Entry 8G85 (electron microscopy, 3.99 A resolution); this record covers chains B and I of the 12 polymer chains in the assembly.

# Chain B
Molecule: Envelope glycoprotein gp41
Source organism: Human immunodeficiency virus 1
UniProtKB: Q2N0S6 (Q2N0S6_9HIV1); residues 512-664 here correspond to UniProt positions 509-661 (UniProt number = residue number - 3)
Amino-acid sequence (153 residues; each row starts with the number of its first residue):
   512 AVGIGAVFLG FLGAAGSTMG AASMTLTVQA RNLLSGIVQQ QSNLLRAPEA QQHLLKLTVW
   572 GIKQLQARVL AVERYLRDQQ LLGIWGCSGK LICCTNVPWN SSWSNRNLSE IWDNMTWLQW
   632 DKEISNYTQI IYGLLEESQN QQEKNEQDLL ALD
Unresolved in the structure: 552-567, 663-664
Sequence notes: conflict Pro-559 (Ile556 in Q2N0S6), Cys-605 (Thr602 in Q2N0S6)
Cystine bridges: Cys-598/Cys-604
Covalent attachments: N-acetylglucosamine (NAG) linked to Asn-611, Asn-637

# Chain I
Molecule: vFP52.02 Light
Source organism: Mus musculus
Amino-acid sequence (107 residues; row label = number of the first residue in the row):
     1 DIVMTQSHRF MSTSVGDRVS ITCKASQSVD TAVAWYQQKP GQSPKLLIYW ASTRHPGVPD
    61 RFTGSGSGTD FILTISNVQS EDLADYFCHQ FDRYPLTFGD GTKLELK
Unresolved in the structure: 107
Cystine bridges: Cys-23/Cys-88

# How chain B and chain I interact
Pairs across the interface (11; chain B residue first):
  Ala-512(B) / Phe-91(I)  hydrogen bond (backbone-backbone)
  Ala-512(B) / Asp-92(I)
  Val-513(B) / Phe-91(I)  hydrogen bond (backbone-backbone)
  Val-513(B) / Asp-92(I)
  Val-513(B) / Arg-93(I)
  Val-513(B) / Tyr-94(I)  hydrophobic
  Gly-514(B) / Phe-91(I)
  Gly-514(B) / Tyr-94(I)  hydrogen bond (backbone-side chain)
  Ile-515(B) / Tyr-36(I)
  Ile-515(B) / Leu-46(I)  hydrophobic
  Ile-515(B) / Phe-91(I)
Other interface residues (no listed pair), chain I (7 interface residues in all): Ala-34

# Overview
Chain B and chain I form an interface of 4 and 7 residues respectively, with 3 hydrogen bonds. Polar pairs
include Gly-514(B)/Tyr-94(I), Ala-512(B)/Phe-91(I) and Val-513(B)/Phe-91(I). N-acetylglucosamine is covalently
linked to Asn-611(B) and Asn-637(B).
Here chain B is Envelope glycoprotein gp41 (Human immunodeficiency virus 1) and chain I is vFP52.02 Light (Mus
musculus). Entry 8G85 (vFP52.02 Fab in complex with BG505 DS-SOSIP Env trimer) was determined by electron
microscopy together with 8FR6, 8G9X, 8G9Y and 8GAS from the same study.
